Entry 7F67 (electron microscopy, 3.59 A resolution); this record covers chains C and D of the 18 polymer chains in the assembly.

== Chain C (and D) ==
Protein: Translation initiation factor eIF-2B subunit beta
From: Homo sapiens
Notes: chain D of this document is another copy of the same molecule, construct and numbering; everything in this record applies to it too
UniProtKB: P49770 (EI2BB_HUMAN); residues 1-351 here = UniProt positions 1-351
Chain sequence (351 residues; each row starts with the number of its first residue):
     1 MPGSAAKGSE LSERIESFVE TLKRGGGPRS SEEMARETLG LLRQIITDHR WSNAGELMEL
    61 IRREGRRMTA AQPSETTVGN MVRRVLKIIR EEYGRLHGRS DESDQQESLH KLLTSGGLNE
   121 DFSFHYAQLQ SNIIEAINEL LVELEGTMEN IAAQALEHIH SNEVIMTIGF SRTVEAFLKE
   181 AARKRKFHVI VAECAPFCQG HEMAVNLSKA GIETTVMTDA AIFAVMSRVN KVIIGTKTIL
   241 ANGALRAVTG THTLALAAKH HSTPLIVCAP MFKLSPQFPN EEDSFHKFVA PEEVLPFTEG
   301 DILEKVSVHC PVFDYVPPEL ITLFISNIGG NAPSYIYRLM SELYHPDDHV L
Unresolved in the structure: 1-7, 100-105, 116-126 (chain D: 1-8, 99-105, 116-126)

== How chain C and chain D interact ==
Pairs across the interface - 10 pairs, chain C then chain D:
  His-160(C) with Arg-228(D), hydrogen bond
  Glu-163(C) with Arg-228(D), salt bridge
  Arg-228(C) with His-160(D), hydrogen bond; Glu-163(D), salt bridge; Asn-230(D)
  Asn-230(C) with Arg-228(D)
  Lys-231(C) with Arg-228(D)
  His-260(C) with Ser-262(D), hydrogen bond (backbone-side chain)
  His-261(C) with His-261(D)
  Ser-262(C) with His-260(D), hydrogen bond (side chain-backbone)
Other interface residues (no listed pair), chain C (9 interface residues in all): Ser-227
Other interface residues (no listed pair), chain D (8 interface residues in all): Lys-231

== In short ==
The interface between chain C and chain D involves 9 residues on one side and 8 on the other; the contacts
include 4 hydrogen bonds and 2 salt bridges. Polar pairs include Glu-163(C)/Arg-228(D), His-160(C)/Arg-228(D)
and His-260(C)/Ser-262(D).
Chain C and chain D are both Translation initiation factor eIF-2B subunit beta (Homo sapiens); the structure,
eIF2B-SFSV NSs-2-eIF2, was determined by electron microscopy together with 7F64, 7F66 and 7VLK from the same
study.
